PDB entry 5MT3 | X-ray diffraction, 2.02 A resolution | chains A and B of the 4 polymer chains in the assembly

Chain A:
Name: Insulin
UniProtKB: P01308 (INS_HUMAN); residues 1-21 here correspond to UniProt positions 90-110 (UniProt number = residue number + 89)
Amino-acid sequence (21 residues; numbered 1 to 21; the number before each row is that of its first residue):
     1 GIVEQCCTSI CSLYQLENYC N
Disordered / not traced: 1-5, 8-10
Disulfide bonds: Cys6-Cys11

Chain B:
Name: Insulin
UniProtKB: P01308 (INS_HUMAN); residues 1-30 here correspond to UniProt positions 25-54 (UniProt number = residue number + 24)
Amino-acid sequence (30 residues; row label = number of the first residue in the row):
     1 FVNQHLCGSH LVEALYLVCG ERGFFYTPKT
Disordered / not traced: 1-4, 29-30
Bound ions: Zn2+ near His10 (its only coordinating residue here)
Ligand contacts: arginine (ARG): His5, Leu6, Cys7, Gly8, Ser9, His10, Glu13

Chain A / chain B interface:
Residue-residue contacts - 19 pairs, chain A then chain B:
  Cys6(A) - Leu6(B)  hydrogen bond (backbone-backbone)
  Cys6(A) - Leu11(B)  hydrophobic
  Cys7(A) - Leu6(B)  hydrogen bond (backbone-backbone)
  Cys7(A) - Cys7(B)  disulfide
  Leu13(A) - Leu17(B)  hydrophobic
  Leu13(A) - Val18(B)
  Leu16(A) - Leu6(B)  hydrophobic
  Leu16(A) - Ala14(B)  hydrophobic
  Leu16(A) - Leu15(B)  hydrophobic
  Glu17(A) - Val18(B)
  Tyr19(A) - Leu15(B)  hydrophobic
  Tyr19(A) - Phe24(B)
  Cys20(A) - Val18(B)  hydrophobic
  Cys20(A) - Cys19(B)  disulfide
  Cys20(A) - Arg22(B)
  Cys20(A) - Gly23(B)
  Asn21(A) - Arg22(B)
  Asn21(A) - Gly23(B)  hydrogen bond (backbone-backbone)
  Asn21(A) - Phe24(B)
Interface residues without a listed pair, chain B (13 interface residues in all): His5, Phe25
Disulfides between the chains: Cys7(A)-Cys7(B), Cys20(A)-Cys19(B)

Summary:
Chain A and chain B form an interface of 8 and 13 residues respectively; the contacts include 2 disulfide
bonds and 3 hydrogen bonds. Main-chain hydrogen bonds include Cys6(A)-Leu6(B), Cys7(A)-Leu6(B) and
Asn21(A)-Gly23(B). Chain B binds arginine.
Chain A is Insulin and chain B is Insulin; the structure, Human insulin in complex with serotonin and
arginine, was determined by X-ray diffraction together with 5MAM and 5MT9 from the same study.
